PDB entry 5LPR | X-ray diffraction, 2.13 A resolution | chains A and P

[Chain A]
Molecule: Alpha-lytic protease
Source organism: Lysobacter enzymogenes
Notes: EC 3.4.21.12
Reference sequence: P00778 (PRLA_LYSEN); the construct lacks a stretch of the UniProt sequence and is renumbered around it, so the offset changes along the chain: 16-19 = UniProt 202-205; 29-35 = UniProt 206-212; 39-48 = UniProt 213-222; 49-59 = UniProt 227-237; 12 more segments
Chain sequence (198 residues; numbered 16 to 244 plus 22 insertion-coded residues; 53 numbers in that range are skipped by the numbering (no residue carries them; nothing is unmodelled there); the number before each row is that of its first residue; a row labelled like 15A-15B holds insertion residues (15A, then the next letters in order)):
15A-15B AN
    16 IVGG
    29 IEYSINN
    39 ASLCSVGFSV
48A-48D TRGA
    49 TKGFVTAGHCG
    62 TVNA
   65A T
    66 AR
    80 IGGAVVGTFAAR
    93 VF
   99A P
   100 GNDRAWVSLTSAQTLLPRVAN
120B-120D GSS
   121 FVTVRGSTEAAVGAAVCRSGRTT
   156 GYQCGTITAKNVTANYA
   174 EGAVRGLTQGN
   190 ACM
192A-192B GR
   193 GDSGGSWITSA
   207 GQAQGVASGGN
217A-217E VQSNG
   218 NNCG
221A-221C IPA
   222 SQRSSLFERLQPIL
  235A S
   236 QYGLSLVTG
Sequence notes: conflict Ala213 (Met357 in P00778)
UniProt features mapped onto this chain:
  - active site (Charge relay system): His57, Asp102, Ser195
Disulfides: Cys42-Cys58, Cys137-Cys159, Cys191-Cys220

[Chain P]
Molecule: Methoxysuccinyl-ala-ala-pro-alanine boronic acid inhibitor
Chain sequence (5 residues; each row starts with the number of its first residue; the depositors numbered this strand downwards along its sequence, so these rows (ascending numbers) run in the REVERSE of the deposited 5'-to-3' order):
     1 APAAX
Not modelled in the structure: 5
Modified / non-standard residues: Ala1 (alanine boronic acid; B2A); MSU (succinic acid monomethyl ester) at position 5

[Chain A / chain P interface]
Residue-residue contacts (18):
  His57(A) with Ala1(P); Pro2(P)
  Tyr171(A) with Pro2(P); Ala3(P); Ala4(P)
  Glu174(A) with Pro2(P)
  Met192(A) with Ala1(P)
  Gly192A(A) with Ala1(P)
  Arg192B(A) with Ala1(P)
  Gly193(A) with Ala1(P)
  Asp194(A) with Ala1(P)
  Ser195(A) with Ala1(P), covalent bond
  Ser214(A) with Ala1(P), hydrogen bond (backbone-backbone); Pro2(P)
  Gly215(A) with Ala1(P); Ala3(P)
  Gly216(A) with Ala3(P), hydrogen bond (backbone-backbone); Ala4(P)
Other interface residues (no listed pair), chain A (16 interface residues in all): Ala169, Asn170, Asn217, Leu227

[Overview]
The interface between chain A and chain P involves 16 residues on one side and 4 on the other, with 1 covalent
bond and 2 hydrogen bonds. Backbone hydrogen bonds pair Ser214(A)-Ala1(P) and Gly216(A)-Ala3(P). UniProt lists
3 active-site residues on chain A.
Chain A is Alpha-lytic protease (Lysobacter enzymogenes) and chain P is Methoxysuccinyl-ala-ala-pro-alanine
boronic acid inhibitor; the structure, Structural basis for broad specificity in alpha-lytic protease mutants,
was determined by X-ray diffraction together with 2LPR, 3LPR, 6LPR, 7LPR, 8LPR and 9LPR from the same study.
